Entry 5LXS (X-ray diffraction, 2.20 A resolution); this record covers chains B and C of the 6 polymer chains in the assembly.

Chain B:
Protein: Tubulin beta-2B chain
Source organism: Bos taurus
UniProtKB: Q6B856 (TBB2B_BOVIN); the author numbering skips numbers that UniProt does not, so the offset changes along the chain: 1-42 = UniProt 1-42; 45-360 = UniProt 43-358; 369-455 = UniProt 359-445
Sequence (445 residues; numbered 1 to 455; 10 numbers in that range are skipped by the numbering (no residue carries them; nothing is unmodelled there); the number before each row is that of its first residue):
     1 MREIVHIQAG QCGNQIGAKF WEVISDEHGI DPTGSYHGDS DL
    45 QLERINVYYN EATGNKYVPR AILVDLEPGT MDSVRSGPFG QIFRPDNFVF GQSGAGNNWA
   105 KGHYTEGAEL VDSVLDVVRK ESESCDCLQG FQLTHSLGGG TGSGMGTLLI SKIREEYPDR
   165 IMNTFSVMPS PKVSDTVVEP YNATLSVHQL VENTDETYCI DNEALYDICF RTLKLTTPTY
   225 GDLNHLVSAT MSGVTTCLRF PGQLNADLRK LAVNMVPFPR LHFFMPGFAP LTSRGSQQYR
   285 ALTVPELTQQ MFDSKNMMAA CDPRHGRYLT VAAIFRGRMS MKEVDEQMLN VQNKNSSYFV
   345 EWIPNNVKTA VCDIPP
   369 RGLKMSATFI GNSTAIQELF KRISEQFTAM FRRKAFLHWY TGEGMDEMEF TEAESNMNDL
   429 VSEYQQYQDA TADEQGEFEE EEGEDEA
Disordered / not traced: 439-455
Curated features (UniProtKB/Swiss-Prot):
  - motif: Met1 to Ile4 (MREI motif)
  - binding site (GTP): Gln11, Glu71, Ser140, Gly144, Thr145, Gly146, Asn206, Asn228
  - binding site (Mg(2+)): Glu71
  - modified residue: Ser40 (Phosphoserine), Thr57 (Phosphothreonine), Lys60 (N6-acetyllysine), Ser174 (Phosphoserine), Thr287 (Phosphothreonine), Thr292 (Phosphothreonine), Arg320 (Omega-N-methylarginine), Glu448 (5-glutamyl polyglutamate)
  - cross-link (Glycyl lysine isopeptide (Lys-Gly)): Lys60 (interchain with G-Cter in ubiquitin), Lys326 (interchain with G-Cter in ubiquitin)
Bound ions: Ca2+ near Glu113 (its only coordinating residue here)
Residues lining bound ligands:
  - 7AO ([(3Z,5S,6S,7S,8R,9S,11Z,13S,14S,15S,16Z,18S)-19-[(2S,3R,4S,5R)-3,5-dimethyl-4-oxidanyl-6-oxidanylidene-oxan-2-yl]-5,7,9,11,13,15-hexamethyl-8,14,18-tris(oxidanyl)nonadeca-1,3,11,16-tetraen-6-yl] N-[3-[(3-azidophenyl)carbonylamino]propyl]carbamate): Val23, Cys213, Leu217, Leu219, Asp226, His229, Leu230, Ala233, Phe272, Pro274, Leu275, Thr276, Ser277, Arg278, Gln282, Tyr283, Pro360, Arg369, Gly370, Leu371
  - GDP (guanosine-5'-diphosphate): Gly10, Gln11, Cys12, Gln15, Ile16, Asp69, Asn101, Ser140, Gly142, Gly143, Gly144, Thr145, Gly146, Ser147, Val171, Pro173, Val177, Asp179, Glu183, Asn206, Leu209, Tyr224, Leu227, Asn228
Reported in the primary citation:
  - binding site for 7AO: Asp226, Pro274, Thr276, Arg278, Gln281, Gln282, Arg369, Leu371

Chain C:
Protein: Tubulin alpha-1B chain
Source organism: Bos taurus
UniProtKB: P81947 (TBA1B_BOVIN); residue numbers follow UniProt; this construct covers 1-451
Sequence (451 residues; each row starts with the number of its first residue):
     1 MRECISIHVG QAGVQIGNAC WELYCLEHGI QPDGQMPSDK TIGGGDDSFN TFFSETGAGK
    61 HVPRAVFVDL EPTVIDEVRT GTYRQLFHPE QLITGKEDAA NNYARGHYTI GKEIIDLVLD
   121 RIRKLADQCT GLQGFLVFHS FGGGTGSGFT SLLMERLSVD YGKKSKLEFS IYPAPQVSTA
   181 VVEPYNSILT THTTLEHSDC AFMVDNEAIY DICRRNLDIE RPTYTNLNRL ISQIVSSITA
   241 SLRFDGALNV DLTEFQTNLV PYPRIHFPLA TYAPVISAEK AYHEQLSVAE ITNACFEPAN
   301 QMVKCDPRHG KYMACCLLYR GDVVPKDVNA AIATIKTKRS IQFVDWCPTG FKVGINYQPP
   361 TVVPGGDLAK VQRAVCMLSN TTAIAEAWAR LDHKFDLMYA KRAFVHWYVG EGMEEGEFSE
   421 AREDMAALEK DYEEVGVDSV EGEGEEEGEE Y
Disordered / not traced: 441-451
Bound ions: Ca2+: Asp39, Thr41, Gly44, Glu55
Residues lining bound ligands: GTP (guanosine-5'-triphosphate): Gly10, Gln11, Ala12, Gln15, Ile16, Asp69, Asp98, Ala99, Ala100, Asn101, Ser140, Gly142, Gly143, Gly144, Thr145, Gly146, Ile171, Pro173, Val177, Ser178, Thr179, Glu183, Asn206, Tyr224, Leu227, Asn228, Ile231

Interface between chain B and chain C:
Contacting residue pairs (39; chain B residue first):
  Glu71(B) with Arg2(C), salt bridge
  Gln96(B) with Met1(C); Arg2(C), hydrogen bond (backbone-side chain)
  Ser97(B) with Arg2(C), hydrogen bond (backbone-side chain)
  Gly98(B) with Arg2(C)
  Asn101(B) with Glu254(C), hydrogen bond
  Asp179(B) with Lys352(C), hydrogen bond (backbone-side chain)
  Thr180(B) with Glu254(C); Asn258(C)
  Val181(B) with Asn258(C), hydrogen bond (backbone-side chain)
  Thr221(B) with Lys326(C)
  Ala397(B) with Trp346(C)
  Met398(B) with Trp346(C)
  Arg400(B) with Asp345(C), salt bridge; Ser439(C), hydrogen bond
  Arg401(B) with Tyr262(C), hydrogen bond (backbone-side chain); Asp345(C), salt bridge; Trp346(C); Glu434(C), hydrogen bond (side chain-backbone); Val435(C); Val437(C), hydrogen bond (side chain-backbone); Asp438(C); Ser439(C), hydrogen bond
  Lys402(B) with Tyr262(C)
  Ala403(B) with Pro261(C); Tyr262(C); Trp346(C), hydrophobic
  Phe404(B) with Thr257(C); Asn258(C); Val260(C); Pro261(C), hydrogen bond (backbone-backbone); Trp346(C), hydrophobic
  His406(B) with Val260(C), hydrogen bond (side chain-backbone); Pro261(C); Tyr262(C); Pro263(C)
  Trp407(B) with Gln256(C); Thr257(C), hydrogen bond (side chain-backbone); Val260(C)
Also at the interface, not in a pair above, chain B (21 interface residues in all): Gly100, Val182, Leu405
Also at the interface, not in a pair above, chain C (23 interface residues in all): Pro325, Asn329, Cys347, Pro348

In short:
The interface between chain B and chain C involves 21 residues on one side and 23 on the other, with 13
hydrogen bonds and 3 salt bridges. Among the polar pairs are Glu71(B)-Arg2(C), Arg400(B)-Asp345(C) and
Arg401(B)-Asp345(C). The paper reports a binding site for 7AO at Asp226(B), Pro274(B) and Thr276(B) among
others.
Here chain B is Tubulin beta-2B chain and chain C is Tubulin alpha-1B chain, both from Bos taurus. Entry 5LXS
(Tubulin-KS-1-199-32 complex) was determined by X-ray diffraction, deposited together with 5LXT.
